PDB entry 9NNE | X-ray diffraction, 1.95 A resolution | chain A

# Chain A
Protein: Cholesterol 24-hydroxylase
Source organism: Homo sapiens
Notes: EC 1.14.14.25
UniProtKB: Q9Y6A2 (CP46A_HUMAN); numbering as in UniProt (aligned over 28-494)
Chain sequence (474 residues; row label = number of the first residue in the row):
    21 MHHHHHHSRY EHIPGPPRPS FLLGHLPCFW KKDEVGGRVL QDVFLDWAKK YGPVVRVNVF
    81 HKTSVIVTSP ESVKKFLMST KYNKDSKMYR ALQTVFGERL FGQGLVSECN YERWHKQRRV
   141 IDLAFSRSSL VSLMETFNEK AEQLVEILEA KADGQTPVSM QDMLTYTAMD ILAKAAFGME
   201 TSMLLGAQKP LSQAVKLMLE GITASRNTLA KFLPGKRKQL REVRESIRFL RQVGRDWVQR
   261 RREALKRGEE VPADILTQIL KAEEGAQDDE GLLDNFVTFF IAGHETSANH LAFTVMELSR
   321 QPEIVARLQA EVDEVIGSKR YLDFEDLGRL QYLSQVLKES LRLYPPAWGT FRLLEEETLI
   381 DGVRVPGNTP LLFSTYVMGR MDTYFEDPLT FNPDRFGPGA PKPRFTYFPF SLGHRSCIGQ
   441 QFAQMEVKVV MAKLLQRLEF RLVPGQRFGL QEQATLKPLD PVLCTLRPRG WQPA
Unresolved in the structure: 21-27, 38-56, 228-235, 492-494
Differences from the reference sequence: initiating methionine (21); expression tag (22-27)
Curated features (UniProtKB/Swiss-Prot):
  - binding site (heme): C437
Metal / ion sites: heme Fe: C437 (together with A1BZD)
Small-molecule neighbours:
  - A1BZD ((morpholin-4-yl)[(4R,8M)-8-(1,3-oxazol-5-yl)-6-(trifluoromethyl)imidazo[1,2-a]pyridin-3-yl]methanone): F80, M108, Y109, L112, F121, V126, L219, I222, R226, I301, A302, E305, T306, W368, G369, F371, C437, A474, T475
  - heme (HEM): K104, Y109, L125, V126, W134, R138, F145, L192, I275, T298, F299, A302, G303, T306, S307, H310, L361, P366, A367, G369, T370, R372, P429, F430, S431, R435, S436, C437, I438, G439, F442, A443, E446

# In short
Chain A binds heme and compound A1BZD. UniProt lists heme-binding residue C437.
Chain A is Cholesterol 24-hydroxylase (Homo sapiens); the structure, Crystal structure of CYP46A1 with
(morpholin-4-yl)[(4R,8M)-8-(1,3-oxazol-5-yl)-6-(trifluoromethyl)imidazo[1,2-a]pyridin-3-yl]methanone (compound
2h), was determined by X-ray diffraction (same publication as 9NNA and 9NNI).
